PDB entry 6S6S | electron microscopy, 3.90 A resolution | chains D and F of the 8 polymer chains in the assembly

# Chain D
Molecule: Glutamate synthase [NADPH] large chain
From: Azospirillum brasilense
Notes: EC 1.4.1.13
UniProtKB: Q05755 (GLTB_AZOBR); residues -35 to 1479 here correspond to UniProt positions 1-1515 (UniProt number = residue number + 36)
Chain sequence (1515 residues; numbered -35 to 1479; the number before each row is that of its first residue; numbers below 1 keep their minus sign (Met-35 is residue -35)):
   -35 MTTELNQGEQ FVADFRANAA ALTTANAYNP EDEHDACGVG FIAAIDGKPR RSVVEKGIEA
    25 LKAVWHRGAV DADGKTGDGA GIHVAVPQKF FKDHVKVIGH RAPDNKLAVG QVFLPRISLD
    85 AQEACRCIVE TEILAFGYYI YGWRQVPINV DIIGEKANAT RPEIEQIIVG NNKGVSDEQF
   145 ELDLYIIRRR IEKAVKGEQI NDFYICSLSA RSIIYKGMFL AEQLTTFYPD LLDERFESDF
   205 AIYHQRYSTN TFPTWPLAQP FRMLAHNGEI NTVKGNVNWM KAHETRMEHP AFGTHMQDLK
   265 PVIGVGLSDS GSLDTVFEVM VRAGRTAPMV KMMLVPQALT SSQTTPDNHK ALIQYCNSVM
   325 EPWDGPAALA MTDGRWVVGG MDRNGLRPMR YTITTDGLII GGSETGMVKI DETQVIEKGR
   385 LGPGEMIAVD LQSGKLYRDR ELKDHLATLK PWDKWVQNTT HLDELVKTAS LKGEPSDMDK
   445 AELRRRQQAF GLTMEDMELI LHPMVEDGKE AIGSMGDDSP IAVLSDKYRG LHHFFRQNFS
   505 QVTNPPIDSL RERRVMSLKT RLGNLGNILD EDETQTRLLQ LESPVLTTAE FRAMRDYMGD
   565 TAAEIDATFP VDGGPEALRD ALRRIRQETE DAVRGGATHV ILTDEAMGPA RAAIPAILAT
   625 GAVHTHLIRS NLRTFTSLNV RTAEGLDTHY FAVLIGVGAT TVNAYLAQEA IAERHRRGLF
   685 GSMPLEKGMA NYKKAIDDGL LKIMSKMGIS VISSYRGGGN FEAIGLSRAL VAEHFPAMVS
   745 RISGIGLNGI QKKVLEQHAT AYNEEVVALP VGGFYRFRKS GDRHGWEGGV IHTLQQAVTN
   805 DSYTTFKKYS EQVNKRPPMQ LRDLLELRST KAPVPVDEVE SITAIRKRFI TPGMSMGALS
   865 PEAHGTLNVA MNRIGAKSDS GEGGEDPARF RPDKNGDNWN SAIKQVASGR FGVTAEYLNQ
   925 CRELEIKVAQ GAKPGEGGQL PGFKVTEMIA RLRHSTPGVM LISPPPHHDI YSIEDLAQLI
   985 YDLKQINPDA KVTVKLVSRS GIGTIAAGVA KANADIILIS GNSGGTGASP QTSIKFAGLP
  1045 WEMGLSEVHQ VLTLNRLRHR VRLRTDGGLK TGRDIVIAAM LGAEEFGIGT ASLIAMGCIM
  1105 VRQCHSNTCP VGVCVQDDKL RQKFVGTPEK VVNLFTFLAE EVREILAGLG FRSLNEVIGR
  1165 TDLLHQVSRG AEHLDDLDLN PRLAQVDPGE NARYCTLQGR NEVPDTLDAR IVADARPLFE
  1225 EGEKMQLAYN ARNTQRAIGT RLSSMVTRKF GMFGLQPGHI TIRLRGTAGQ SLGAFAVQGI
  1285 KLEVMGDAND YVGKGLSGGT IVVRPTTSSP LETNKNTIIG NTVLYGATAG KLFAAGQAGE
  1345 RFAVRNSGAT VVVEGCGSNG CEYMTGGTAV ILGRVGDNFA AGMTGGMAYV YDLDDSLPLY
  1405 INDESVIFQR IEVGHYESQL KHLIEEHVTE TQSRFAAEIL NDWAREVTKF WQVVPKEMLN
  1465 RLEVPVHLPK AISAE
Unresolved in the structure: -35 to 0, 437-440, 1473-1479
Curated features (UniProtKB/Swiss-Prot):
  - active site: Cys1 (For GATase activity)
  - binding site (FMN): Leu1049 to Arg1106
  - binding site ([3Fe-4S] cluster): Cys1102, Cys1108, Cys1113
Metal / ion sites: 3Fe-4S cluster Fe: Cys1102, Cys1108, Cys1113
Residues lining bound ligands:
  - 3Fe-4S cluster (F3S): Met479, Gly1101, Cys1102, Ile1103, Met1104, Val1105, Arg1106, Gln1107, Cys1108, Cys1113, Val1117, Cys1118
  - FMN (flavin mononucleotide): Met479, Pro856, Gly857, Met858, Ser859, Ala862, Glu886, Gln909, Lys931, Lys999, Ser1027, Gly1028, Gly1029, Thr1030, Gly1031, Asp1070, Gly1071, Gly1072, Leu1073, Ile1092, Gly1093, Thr1094

# Chain F
Molecule: Glutamate synthase [NADPH] small chain
From: Azospirillum brasilense
Notes: EC 1.4.1.13
UniProtKB: Q05756 (GLTD_AZOBR); residues 1-482 here = UniProt positions 1-482
Chain sequence (482 residues; row label = number of the first residue in the row):
     1 MANQRMLGFV HTAQRMPDKR PAAERRQDFA EIYARFSDER ANEQANRCSQ CGVPFCQVHC
    61 PVSNNIPDWL KLTSEGRLEE AYEVSQATNN FPEICGRICP QDRLCEGNCV IEQSTHGAVT
   121 IGSVEKYIND TAWDQGWVKP RTPSRELGLS VGVIGAGPAG LAAAEELRAK GYEVHVYDRY
   181 DRMGGLLVYG IPGFKLEKSV VERRVKLLAD AGVIYHPNFE VGRDASLPEL RRKHVAVLVA
   241 TGVYKARDIK APGSGLGNIV AALDYLTTSN KVSLGDTVEA YENGSLNAAG KHVVVLGGGD
   301 TAMDCVRTAI RQGATSVKCL YRRDRKNMPG SQREVAHAEE EGVEFIWQAA PEGFTGDTVV
   361 TGVRAVRIHL GVADATGRQT PQVIEGSEFT VQADLVIKAL GFEPEDLPNA FDEPELKVTR
   421 WGTLLVDHRT KMTNMDGVFA AGDIVRGASL VVWAIRDGRD AAEGIHAYAK AKAEAPVAVA
   481 AE
Unresolved in the structure: 1-5, 476-482
Curated features (UniProtKB/Swiss-Prot):
  - binding site ([4Fe-4S] cluster): Cys95, Cys99, Cys105, Cys109
Metal / ion sites: 4Fe-4S cluster Fe site 1: Cys48, Cys51, Cys56, Cys109; 4Fe-4S cluster Fe site 2: Cys60, Cys99, Cys105, Glu125
Residues lining bound ligands:
  - FAD (flavin-adenine dinucleotide): Ile98, Pro100, Ile154, Gly155, Ala156, Gly157, Pro158, Ala159, Tyr177, Asp178, Arg179, Tyr180, Gly185, Leu186, Gly190, Ile191, Lys195, Val221, Ala240, Thr241, Gly242, Val243, Tyr244, Asp300, Thr301, Phe402, Gly442, Asp443, Ser449, Leu450, Val451, Ala454
  - 4Fe-4S cluster (SF4), molecule 1: Cys48, Ser49, Gln50, Cys51, Pro54, Phe55, Cys56, Pro67, Leu70, Cys109, Val110, Ile111, Val119, Ile121
  - 4Fe-4S cluster (SF4), molecule 2: Cys60, Pro61, Val62, Asn64, Asn89, Cys95, Gly96, Cys99, Gln101, Leu104, Cys105, Ile121, Glu125, Val452

# Chain D / chain F interface
Pairs across the interface - 8 pairs, chain D then chain F:
  Arg1438(D) with Ala373(F); Asp374(F); Ala375(F)
  Ala1441(D) with Val372(F)
  Glu1442(D) with Val372(F)
  Asn1445(D) with His369(F); Leu370(F), hydrogen bond (side chain-backbone)
  Asp1446(D) with His369(F), salt bridge
Also at the interface, not in a pair above, chain F (7 interface residues in all): Gly371

# Overview
5 residues of chain D face 7 of chain F across their interface; the contacts include 1 hydrogen bond and 1
salt bridge. Polar contacts include Asp1446(D)-His369(F) and Asn1445(D)-Leu370(F). Ligands of chain D: flavin
mononucleotide and 3Fe-4S cluster.
Here chain D is Glutamate synthase [NADPH] large chain and chain F is Glutamate synthase [NADPH] small chain,
both from Azospirillum brasilense. Entry 6S6S (Structure of Azospirillum brasilense Glutamate Synthase in a4b4
oligomeric state) was determined by electron microscopy, deposited together with 6S6T, 6S6U and 6S6X.
